PDB entry 2RDI | X-ray diffraction, 1.92 A resolution | chain A

# Chain A
Molecule: DNA polymerase IV
Source organism: Sulfolobus solfataricus
Notes: EC 2.7.7.7
Reference sequence: Q97W02 (DPO42_SULSO); numbering as in UniProt (aligned over 1-341)
Sequence (342 residues; row label = number of the first residue in the row; note: 10 numbers in that range are skipped by the numbering (no residue carries them; nothing is unmodelled there)):
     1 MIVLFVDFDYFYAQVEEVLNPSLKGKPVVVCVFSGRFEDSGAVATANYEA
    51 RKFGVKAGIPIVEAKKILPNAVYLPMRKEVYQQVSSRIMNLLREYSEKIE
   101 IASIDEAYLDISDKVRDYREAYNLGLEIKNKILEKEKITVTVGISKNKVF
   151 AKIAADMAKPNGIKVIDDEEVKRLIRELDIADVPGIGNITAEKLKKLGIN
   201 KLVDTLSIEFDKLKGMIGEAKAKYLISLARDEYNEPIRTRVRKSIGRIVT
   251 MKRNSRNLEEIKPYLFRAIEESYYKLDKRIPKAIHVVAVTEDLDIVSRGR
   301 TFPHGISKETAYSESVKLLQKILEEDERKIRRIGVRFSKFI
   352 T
Not modelled in the structure: 34-39
Curated features (UniProtKB/Swiss-Prot):
  - active site: Glu106
  - binding site (Mg(2+)): Asp7, Asp105
  - site: Tyr12 (Substrate discrimination)
  - mutagenesis: Asp105 to Glu106 (Loss of function)

# Summary
Curated annotation (UniProt) lists active-site residue Glu106, Mg2+-binding residues Asp7 and Asp105 and 2
mutagenesis sites.
Chain A is DNA polymerase IV (Sulfolobus solfataricus); the structure, Snapshots of a Y-family DNA polymerase
in replication: Dpo4 in apo and binary/ternary complex forms, was determined by X-ray diffraction (same
publication as 2RDJ).
